Entry 7ASE (electron microscopy, 3.33 A resolution); this record covers chains 0 and R of the 52 polymer chains in the assembly.

# Chain 0
Molecule: 18S
From: Trypanosoma cruzi
Sequence (2319 nucleotides; row label = number of the first residue in the row; note: 67 numbers in that range are skipped by the numbering (no residue carries them; nothing is unmodelled there); a row labelled like 1004A-1004Z holds insertion residues (1004A, then the next letters in order); numbering starts at 0):
     0 UGAUCUGGUUGAUUCUGCCAGUAGUCAUAUGCUUGUUUCAAGGACUUAGC
    50 CAUGCAUGCCUCAGAAUCACUGCAUUGCAGGAAUCUGCGCAUGGCUCAUU
   100 ACAUCAGACGUAAUCUGCCGCAAAAAUCUUGCGGUCUCCGCAACAUUGGA
   150 UAACUUGGCGAAACGCCAAGCUAAUACAUGAACCAACCGGAUGUUCUCUG
   200 UUCCGGCGGCAGGGCAACCUGCUGCCAUGGGACGUCCAGCGAAUGAAUGA
   250 AAGUAAAACCAAUGCCUUCACCGGCAGUAACACUCAGAAGUGUUGAUUCA
   300 AUUCAUUCCGUGCGAAAGCCGGGUUUUUUUAUCCGGCGUCUUUUGACGAA
   350 CAACUGCCCUAUCAGCCAGCGAUGGCCGUGUAGUGGACUGCCAUGGCGUU
   400 GACGGGAGCGGGGGAUUAGGGUUCGAUUCCGGAGAGGGAGCCUGAGAAAU
   450 AGCUACCACUUCUACGGAGGGCAGCAGGCGCGCAAAUUGCCCAAUGUCAA
   500 AAAAAAAAGAUGAGGCAGCGAAAAGAAAUAGAGCCGACAGUGCUUUUGCA
   550 UUGUCGUUUUCAAUGGGGGAUAUUUAAACCCAUCCAAAAUCGAGUAACAA
   600 UUGGAGGACAAGUCUGGUGCCAGCACCCGCGGUAAUUCCAGCUCCAAAAG
   650 CGUAUAUUAAUGCUGUUGCUGUUAAAGGGUUCGUAGUUGAAUUGAGGGCC
   700 UCUAAGGCGCAAUGGUUUAGUCCCAUCCACUUCGGAUUGGUGACCCAUGC
   750 CCUUGUGGUCCGUGAACAGACAUUCAGAAACAAAAAACACGGGAGUGGUA
   800 CCUUUCCUGAUUAUCGCAUGUCAUGCAUGCCAGAGGGCGCCCGUGAUUUU
   850 UUACUGUGACUAAAAAAGUGUGACCAAAGCAGUCAUUCGACUUGAAUUAG
   900 AAAGCAUGGGAUAACAAAGGAGCAGCCUCUGGGCCACCGUUUCGGCUUUU
   950 GUUGGUUUUAAAAGUCCAUUGGAGAUUAUGGGGCAGUGUGACAAGCGGCU
  1000 GGGUG
1004A-1004Z GUUAUUCCACACACACACACACACGC
1005A-1005Z UCCUUUUUUUUGGACGUGUUUUGUGU
1006A-1006J GUGUAUGUGG
  1066 CACUCGUCGCCUUUG
  1087 UGGGAAAUCCGUGUGGCACUGUGUUUGAUGUUGUUGGCAGAGACUUCGGU
  1137 CUUUUGCCUUCGCAUAUUUCACACAUGUGUCAUGCCUUCCCUCAACUCAC
  1187 GGCAUCCAGGAAUGAAGGAGGGUAGUUCGGGGGAGAACGUACUGGUGCGU
  1237 CAGAGGUGAAAUUCUUAGACCGCACCAAGACGAACUACAGCGAAGGCAUU
  1287 CUUCAAGGAUACCUUCCUCAAUCAAGAACCAAAGUGUGGGGAUCGAAGAU
  1337 GAUUAGAGACCAUUGUAGUCCACACUGCAAACGAUGACACCCAUGAAUUG
  1387 GGGAGUUUUUGGUCGUAGGCGUGGUCGGGCUUGAUUAUUAUUUUUCAUCC
  1437 CGUUCCUCGUCUCGCCAAUGAAUAUUAAAUUUACGUGCAUAUUCUUUUUG
  1487 GUCUUCGUUUUUUUACGGCGAGGGCCUUUAACGGGAAUAUCCUCAGCACG
  1537 UUAUCUGACUUCUUCACGCGAAAGCUUUGAGGUUACAGUCUCAGGGGGGA
  1587 GUACGUUCGCAAGAGUGAAACUUAAAGAAAUUGACGGAAUGGCACCACAA
  1637 GACGUGGAGCGUGCGGUUUAAUUUGACUCAACACGGGGAACUUUACCAGA
  1687 UCCGGACAGGGUGAGGAUUGACAGAUUGAGUGUUCUUUCUCGAUCCCCUG
  1737 AAUGGUGGUGCAUGGCCGCUUUUGGUCGGUGGAGUGAUUUGUUUGGUUGA
  1787 UUCCGUCAACGGACGAGAUCCAAGCUGCCCAGUAGGAUUCAGAAUUGCCC
  1837 AUAGGAUAGCAAUCCCUUCCGCGGGUUUUACCCAAGGGGGGGCGGUAUUC
  1887 GCUUGUAUCCUUCUCUGCGGGAUUCCUUGUUUUGCGCAAGGUGAGAUUUU
  1937 GGGCAACAGCAGGUCUGUGAUGCUCCUCAAUGUUCUGGGCGACACGCGCA
  1987 CUACAAUGUCAGUGAGAACAAGAAAAACGACUCUUGUCGGACCUACUUGA
  2037 UCAAAAGAGUGGGAAAACCCCGGAAUCACGUAGACCCACUUGGGACCGAG
  2087 UAUUGCAAUUAUUGGUCGCGCAACGAGGAAUGUCUCGUAGGCGCAGCUCA
  2137 UCAAACUGUGCCGAUUACGUCCCUGCCAUUUGUACACACCGCCCGUCGUU
  2187 GUUUCCGAUGAUGGUGCAAUACAGGUGAUCGGACAGUCGAGUGCUUCACU
  2237 UGACCGAAAGUUCACCGAUAUUUCUUCAAUAGAGGAAGCAAAAGUCGUAA
  2287 CAAGGUAGCUGUAGGUGAACCUGCAGCUGGAUCAUUU
Disordered / not traced: 0, 1004A-1004Z, 1005A-1005Z, 1006A-1006J, 1087-1178, 1836-1849
Differences from the reference sequence: conflict C143 (A144 in 320364483), C805 (U806 in 320364483); insertion (2321-2323)

# Chain R
Name: 40S ribosomal protein S13, putative
From: Trypanosoma cruzi
Reference sequence: Q4DC38 (Q4DC38_TRYCC); residues 1-151 here = UniProt positions 1-151
Amino-acid sequence (151 residues; numbered 1 to 151; the number before each row is that of its first residue):
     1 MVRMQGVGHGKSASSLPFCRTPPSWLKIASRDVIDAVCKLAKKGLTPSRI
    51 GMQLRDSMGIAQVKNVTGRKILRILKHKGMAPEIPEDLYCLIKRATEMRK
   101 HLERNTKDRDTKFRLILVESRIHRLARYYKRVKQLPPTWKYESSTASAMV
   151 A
Disordered / not traced: 1, 143-151

# Chain 0 / chain R interface
Contacting residue pairs (129; chain 0 residue first):
  C681(0) - Gln5(R)  phosphate contact
  C681(0) - Ile116(R)  sugar contact
  C681(0) - Leu117(R)  sugar contact
  C681(0) - Ser120(R)  hydrogen bond to the sugar
  G682(0) - Gln5(R)  hydrogen bond to the phosphate
  G682(0) - Ser120(R)  phosphate contact
  G682(0) - Arg124(R)  salt bridge to the phosphate
  U683(0) - Arg127(R)  salt bridge to the phosphate
  A917(0) - Lys133(R)  salt bridge to the phosphate
  G918(0) - Arg131(R)  base contact
  G918(0) - Val132(R)  sugar contact
  G918(0) - Lys133(R)  hydrogen bond to the sugar
  G919(0) - Arg73(R)  salt bridge to the phosphate
  G919(0) - Lys76(R)  salt bridge to the phosphate
  A920(0) - His77(R)  stacking on the base
  G921(0) - Lys133(R)  base contact
  C1193(0) - Arg31(R)  hydrogen bond to the sugar
  A1194(0) - Arg31(R)  hydrogen bond to the sugar
  G1195(0) - Arg69(R)  salt bridge to the phosphate
  G1196(0) - Ser30(R)  hydrogen bond to the base
  G1196(0) - Val66(R)  base contact
  G1196(0) - Gly68(R)  sugar contact
  A1198(0) - Gly68(R)  phosphate contact
  G1200(0) - Arg20(R)  sugar contact
  G1200(0) - Lys64(R)  salt bridge to the phosphate
  A1201(0) - Leu16(R)  phosphate contact
  A1201(0) - Arg20(R)  phosphate contact
  A1205(0) - Val2(R)  sugar contact
  A1205(0) - Arg3(R)  salt bridge to the phosphate
  A1205(0) - Met4(R)  sugar contact
  G1206(0) - Arg3(R)  salt bridge to the phosphate
  G1206(0) - Met4(R)  hydrogen bond to the phosphate
  G1206(0) - Asp87(R)  base contact
  G1206(0) - Arg121(R)  phosphate contact
  G1206(0) - Leu125(R)  sugar contact
  G1207(0) - Ser48(R)  base contact
  G1207(0) - Asp87(R)  sugar contact
  G1207(0) - Cys90(R)  hydrogen bond to the sugar
  G1207(0) - Leu91(R)  phosphate contact
  G1207(0) - Arg94(R)  salt bridge to the phosphate
  G1207(0) - Arg121(R)  salt bridge to the phosphate
  G1208(0) - Ser48(R)  hydrogen bond to the sugar
  G1208(0) - Met52(R)  hydrogen bond to the base
  G1208(0) - Cys90(R)  phosphate contact
  G1208(0) - Arg94(R)  salt bridge to the phosphate
  U1209(0) - Arg49(R)  salt bridge to the phosphate
  U1209(0) - Met52(R)  sugar contact
  G1217(0) - Asp110(R)  hydrogen bond to the base
  G1218(0) - His101(R)  base contact
  G1218(0) - Asp108(R)  hydrogen bond to the base
  G1218(0) - Arg109(R)  hydrogen bond to the sugar
  G1218(0) - Asp110(R)  sugar contact
  G1219(0) - Asn105(R)  hydrogen bond to the sugar
  G1219(0) - Lys107(R)  sugar contact
  G1219(0) - Asp108(R)  sugar contact
  A1220(0) - Lys107(R)  phosphate contact
  G1278(0) - Arg114(R)  hydrogen bond to the phosphate
  A1279(0) - Val7(R)  sugar contact
  A1279(0) - Phe113(R)  base contact
  A1279(0) - Arg114(R)  salt bridge to the phosphate
  A1280(0) - Arg109(R)  base contact
  A1280(0) - Phe113(R)  base contact
  G1281(0) - Arg109(R)  base contact
  C1290(0) - His101(R)  hydrogen bond to the sugar
  C1290(0) - Arg104(R)  hydrogen bond to the sugar
  A1291(0) - Met98(R)  sugar contact
  A1291(0) - His101(R)  sugar contact
  A1292(0) - Arg94(R)  phosphate contact
  A1292(0) - Glu97(R)  phosphate contact
  A1292(0) - Met98(R)  phosphate contact
  A1292(0) - Arg114(R)  sugar contact
  G1293(0) - Arg94(R)  salt bridge to the phosphate
  G1293(0) - Arg114(R)  sugar contact
  A1295(0) - Arg3(R)  salt bridge to the phosphate
  A1295(0) - Gly8(R)  phosphate contact
  A1295(0) - His9(R)  phosphate contact
  A1295(0) - Gly10(R)  hydrogen bond to the phosphate
  U1296(0) - Gly10(R)  phosphate contact
  U1296(0) - Lys11(R)  hydrogen bond to the phosphate
  U1296(0) - Ser12(R)  hydrogen bond to the phosphate
  A1297(0) - Ser12(R)  hydrogen bond to the phosphate
  C1298(0) - Ala13(R)  base contact
  C1298(0) - Ser14(R)  sugar contact
  C1298(0) - Arg55(R)  hydrogen bond to the sugar
  C1299(0) - Ser14(R)  phosphate contact
  C1299(0) - Ser15(R)  sugar contact
  C1299(0) - Leu16(R)  sugar contact
  C1299(0) - Pro17(R)  base contact
  C1299(0) - Ala61(R)  base contact
  C1299(0) - Gln62(R)  hydrogen bond to the phosphate
  U1300(0) - Ser14(R)  base contact
  U1300(0) - Ser48(R)  hydrogen bond to the sugar
  U1300(0) - Gly51(R)  sugar contact
  U1300(0) - Met52(R)  sugar contact
  U1300(0) - Arg55(R)  salt bridge to the phosphate
  U1300(0) - Gln62(R)  hydrogen bond to the phosphate
  U1301(0) - Pro47(R)  sugar contact
  U1301(0) - Ser48(R)  sugar contact
  U1301(0) - Gln62(R)  hydrogen bond to the phosphate
  U1301(0) - Ile71(R)  phosphate contact
  U1301(0) - Glu86(R)  hydrogen bond to the sugar
  C1302(0) - Lys70(R)  salt bridge to the phosphate
  C1302(0) - Ile71(R)  phosphate contact
  C1302(0) - Leu72(R)  hydrogen bond to the phosphate
  C1303(0) - Lys70(R)  base contact
  C1303(0) - Arg73(R)  salt bridge to the phosphate
  C1303(0) - Tyr128(R)  sugar contact
  U1304(0) - Tyr128(R)  hydrogen bond to the phosphate
  C1305(0) - Leu125(R)  sugar contact
  C1305(0) - Tyr128(R)  sugar contact
  C1305(0) - Arg131(R)  salt bridge to the phosphate
  A1306(0) - Met4(R)  phosphate contact
  A1306(0) - Arg124(R)  salt bridge to the phosphate
  A1307(0) - Met4(R)  phosphate contact
  A1307(0) - Arg124(R)  salt bridge to the phosphate
  C1315(0) - Phe113(R)  sugar contact
  A1358(0) - Lys107(R)  phosphate contact
  C1359(0) - Lys107(R)  salt bridge to the phosphate
  C1374(0) - Val2(R)  phosphate contact
  A1375(0) - Val2(R)  phosphate contact
  A1375(0) - His9(R)  salt bridge to the phosphate
  U1395(0) - Ser24(R)  sugar contact
  U1396(0) - Ser24(R)  phosphate contact
  U1396(0) - Trp25(R)  phosphate contact
  U1396(0) - Lys27(R)  salt bridge to the phosphate
  U1542(0) - Lys11(R)  phosphate contact
  G1543(0) - His9(R)  sugar contact
  G1543(0) - Lys11(R)  phosphate contact
  A1544(0) - His9(R)  phosphate contact
Interface residues without a listed pair, chain 0 (59 interface residues in all): U680, G1204, G1294, C1309
Interface residues without a listed pair, chain R (71 interface residues in all): Val63, Thr67, Thr111, Tyr129, Gln134

# Overview
59 residues of chain 0 and 71 residues of chain R are in contact, with 29 hydrogen bonds, 25 salt bridges and
1 aromatic stacking contact. Among the polar pairs are G1196(0)-Ser30(R), G1208(0)-Met52(R) and
G1217(0)-Asp110(R).
Chain 0 is 18S and chain R is 40S ribosomal protein S13, putative, both from Trypanosoma cruzi; the structure,
43S preinitiation complex from Trypanosoma cruzi with the kDDX60 helicase, was determined by electron
microscopy.
